7D0G - chains A and C; structure by electron microscopy, 5.00 A resolution (low resolution: residue-level contacts below are approximate; hydrogen-bond / salt-bridge calls are withheld).

Chain A:
Molecule: 916-nt RNA strand
Organism: Lactococcus lactis subsp. cremoris
Sequence (916 nucleotides; row label = number of the first residue in the row; note: 1590 numbers in that range are skipped by the numbering (no residue carries them; nothing is unmodelled there); numbers below 1 keep their minus sign (C-11 is residue -11)):
   -11 CACAUCCAUAACGUGCGCCCAGAUAGGGUGUUAAGUCAAGUAGUUUAAGG
    39 UACUACUCUGUAAGAUAACACAGAAAACAGCCAACCUAACCGAAAAGCGA
    89 AAGCUGAUACGGGAACAGAGCACGGUUGGAAAGCGAUGAGUUACCUAAAG
   139 ACAAUCGGGUACGACUGAGUCGCAAUGUUAAUCAGAUAUAAGGUAUAAGU
   189 UGUGUUUACUGAACGCAAGUUUCUAAUUUCGGUUAUGUGUCGAUAGAGGA
   239 AAGUGUCUGAAACCUCUAGUACAAAGAAAGGUAAGUUAUGGUUGUGGACU
   289 UAUCUGUUAUCACCACAUUUGUACAAUCUGUAGGAGAACCUAUGGGAACG
   339 AAACGAAAGCGAUGCCGAGAAUCUGAAUUUACCAAGACUUAACACUAACU
   389 GGGGAUACCCUAAACAAGAAUGCCUAAUAGAAAGGAGGAAAAAGGCUAUA
   439 GCACUAGAGCUUGAAAAUCUUGCAAGGGUACGGAGUACUCGUAGUAGUCU
   489 GAGAAGGGUAACGCCCUUUACAUGGCAAAGGGGUACAGUUAUUGUGUACU
   539 AAAAUUAAAAAUUGAUUAGGGAGGAAAACCUCAAAAUGAAACCAACAAUG
   589 GCAAUUUUAGAA
  2191 AGAAUCAGUAAAAAUUCACAAGAAAAUAUAGACGAAGUUUUUACAAGACU
  2241 UUAUCGUUAUCUUUUACGUCCAGAUAUUUAUUACGUGGCGACGCGUUGGG
  2291 AAAUGGCAAUGAUAGCGAAACAACGUAAAACUCUUGUUGUAUGCUUUCAU
  2341 UGUCAUCGUCACGUGAUUCAUAAACACAAGUGAAUUUUUACGAACGAACA
  2391 AUAACAGAAUCGUAUACUCCGAGAGGGGUACGUACGGUUCCCGAAGAGGG
  2441 UGGUGCAAACCAGUCACAGUAAUGUGAACAAGGCGGUACCUCCCUACUUC
  2491 ACCA
Not modelled in the structure: 415-419, 2191-2384, 2492-2494

Chain C:
Protein: Group II intron-encoded protein LtrA
Organism: Lactococcus lactis subsp. cremoris
Notes: EC 2.7.7.49, 3.1.-.-
UniProt: P0A3U0 (LTRA_LACLC); residues 1-599 here = UniProt positions 1-599
Amino-acid sequence (599 residues; each row starts with the number of its first residue):
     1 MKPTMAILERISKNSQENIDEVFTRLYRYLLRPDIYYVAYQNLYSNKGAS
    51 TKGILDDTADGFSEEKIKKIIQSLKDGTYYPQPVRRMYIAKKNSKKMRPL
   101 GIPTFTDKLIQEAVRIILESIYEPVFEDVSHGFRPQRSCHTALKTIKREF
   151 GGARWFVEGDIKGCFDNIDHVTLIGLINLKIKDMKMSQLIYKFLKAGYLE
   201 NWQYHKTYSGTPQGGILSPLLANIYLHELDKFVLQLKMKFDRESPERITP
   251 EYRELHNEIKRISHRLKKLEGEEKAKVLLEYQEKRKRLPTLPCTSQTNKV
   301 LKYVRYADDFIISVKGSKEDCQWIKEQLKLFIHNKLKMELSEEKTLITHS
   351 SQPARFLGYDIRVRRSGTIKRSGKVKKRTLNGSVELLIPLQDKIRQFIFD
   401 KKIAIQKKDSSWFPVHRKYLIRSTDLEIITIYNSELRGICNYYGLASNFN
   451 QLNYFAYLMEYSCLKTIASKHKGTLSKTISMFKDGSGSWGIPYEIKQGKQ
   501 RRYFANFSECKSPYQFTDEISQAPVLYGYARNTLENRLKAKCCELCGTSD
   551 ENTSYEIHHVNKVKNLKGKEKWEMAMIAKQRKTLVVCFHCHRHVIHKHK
Not modelled in the structure: 1-3, 252-301, 364-374, 491-519, 541-599
Curated features (UniProtKB/Swiss-Prot):
  - mutagenesis: Asp308 to Asp309 (Loss of RT function)

Chain A / chain C interface:
Residue-residue contacts (118; chain A residue first):
  C-11(A) - Arg378(C)
  A-8(A) - Trp489(C)
  U-7(A) - Tyr457(C)
  U-7(A) - Tyr461(C)
  C-6(A) - Phe413(C)
  C-6(A) - Tyr457(C)
  C-6(A) - Tyr461(C)
  C-6(A) - Lys477(C)
  C-5(A) - Leu475(C)
  C-5(A) - Lys477(C)
  A-4(A) - Thr474(C)
  A-4(A) - Leu475(C)
  U-3(A) - Thr474(C)
  U210(A) - Lys407(C)
  C211(A) - Lys407(C)
  G220(A) - Val375(C)
  G220(A) - Arg378(C)
  U221(A) - Val375(C)
  U221(A) - Lys376(C)
  U221(A) - Lys377(C)
  U221(A) - Arg378(C)
  U221(A) - Asn450(C)
  U222(A) - Val375(C)
  U222(A) - Lys376(C)
  U222(A) - Asp409(C)
  U222(A) - Ser410(C)
  U222(A) - Ser411(C)
  U222(A) - Trp412(C)
  U222(A) - Phe413(C)
  U222(A) - Tyr454(C)
  U222(A) - Tyr457(C)
  A223(A) - Ser410(C)
  A223(A) - Ser411(C)
  A223(A) - Phe413(C)
  A223(A) - Tyr457(C)
  A276(A) - Leu475(C)
  U277(A) - Leu420(C)
  U277(A) - Gly473(C)
  U277(A) - Leu475(C)
  A323(A) - Lys318(C)
  A323(A) - His349(C)
  G324(A) - Arg154(C)
  G324(A) - Trp155(C)
  G324(A) - Lys318(C)
  G324(A) - Glu319(C)
  G324(A) - His349(C)
  G324(A) - Ser350(C)
  A325(A) - Arg154(C)
  A325(A) - Thr348(C)
  A325(A) - His349(C)
  A325(A) - Ser350(C)
  A542(A) - Trp202(C)
  U543(A) - Trp202(C)
  U543(A) - Gln203(C)
  U544(A) - Tyr198(C)
  U544(A) - Leu199(C)
  U544(A) - Glu200(C)
  U544(A) - Trp202(C)
  U544(A) - Gln203(C)
  U544(A) - Tyr204(C)
  A545(A) - Tyr79(C)
  A545(A) - Tyr198(C)
  A545(A) - Tyr204(C)
  A556(A) - Lys182(C)
  A556(A) - Met184(C)
  A556(A) - Lys185(C)
  A556(A) - Met186(C)
  A556(A) - Gln188(C)
  G557(A) - Gln16(C)
  G557(A) - Lys185(C)
  G557(A) - Met186(C)
  G558(A) - Met186(C)
  A560(A) - Thr4(C)
  A560(A) - Tyr44(C)
  A560(A) - Ser73(C)
  G561(A) - Ala6(C)
  G561(A) - Arg10(C)
  G562(A) - Arg10(C)
  G562(A) - Tyr37(C)
  G562(A) - Tyr40(C)
  G562(A) - Tyr44(C)
  A563(A) - Arg10(C)
  A563(A) - Lys13(C)
  A563(A) - Asn14(C)
  A563(A) - Tyr36(C)
  A563(A) - Tyr37(C)
  A563(A) - Tyr40(C)
  A564(A) - Lys13(C)
  A564(A) - Asn14(C)
  A564(A) - Tyr29(C)
  A564(A) - Leu30(C)
  A564(A) - Arg32(C)
  A564(A) - Pro33(C)
  A564(A) - Tyr37(C)
  A565(A) - Glu17(C)
  A565(A) - Asp20(C)
  A565(A) - Val22(C)
  A565(A) - Phe23(C)
  A565(A) - Arg25(C)
  A565(A) - Arg28(C)
  A565(A) - Tyr29(C)
  A565(A) - Arg32(C)
  A566(A) - Asn14(C)
  A566(A) - Glu17(C)
  A566(A) - Asp20(C)
  A566(A) - Arg32(C)
  C567(A) - Asn14(C)
  U575(A) - Glu17(C)
  C581(A) - Lys192(C)
  A582(A) - Lys192(C)
  A583(A) - Lys206(C)
  C584(A) - Lys206(C)
  A585(A) - Tyr79(C)
  A585(A) - Tyr198(C)
  A585(A) - Tyr204(C)
  A592(A) - Glu200(C)
  A592(A) - Trp202(C)
  U593(A) - Trp202(C)
Interface residues without a listed pair, chain A (43 interface residues in all): G278, G559
Interface residues without a listed pair, chain C (73 interface residues in all): Ile7, Asn18, Glu21, Ile70, Ser187, Asn201, Arg247, Gln352, Ile421, Ser476, Thr478

Summary:
43 residues of chain A and 73 residues of chain C are in contact. Curated annotation (UniProt) lists 2
mutagenesis sites on chain C.
Here chain A is a 916-nt RNA strand and chain C is Group II intron-encoded protein LtrA, both from Lactococcus
lactis subsp. cremoris. Entry 7D0G (Cryo-EM structure of a pre-catalytic group II intron) was determined by
electron microscopy (same publication as 7D1A and 7D0F).
